PDB entry 8XP1 | electron microscopy, 4.40 A resolution (low resolution: residue-level contacts below are approximate; hydrogen-bond / salt-bridge calls are withheld) | chains Z and a of the 21 polymer chains in the assembly

== Chain Z (and a) ==
Protein: Flagellar motor switch protein FliG
Source organism: Salmonella enterica subsp. enterica serovar Typhimurium str. LT2
Notes: chain a of this document is another copy of the same molecule, construct and numbering; everything in this record applies to it too
Reference sequence: P0A1J9 (FLIG_SALTY); numbering as in UniProt (aligned over 1-331)
Chain sequence (331 residues; numbered 1 to 331; the number before each row is that of its first residue):
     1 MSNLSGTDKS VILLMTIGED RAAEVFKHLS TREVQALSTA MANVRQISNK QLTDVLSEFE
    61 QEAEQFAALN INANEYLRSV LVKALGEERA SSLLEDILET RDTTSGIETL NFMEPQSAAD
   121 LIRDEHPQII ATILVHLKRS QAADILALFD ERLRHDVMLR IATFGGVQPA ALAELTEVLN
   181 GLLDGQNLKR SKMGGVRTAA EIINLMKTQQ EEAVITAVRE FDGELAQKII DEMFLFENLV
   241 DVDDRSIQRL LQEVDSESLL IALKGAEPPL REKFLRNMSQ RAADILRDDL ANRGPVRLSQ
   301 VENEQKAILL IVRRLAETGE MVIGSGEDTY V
Not modelled in the structure: 1-3, 86-95, 324-331
From the paper describing this entry:
  - conformationally variable residues (loop rearrangement): Phe234

== How chain Z and chain a interact ==
Contacting residue pairs (58; chain Z residue first):
  Gln65(Z) - Ser48(a)
  Phe66(Z) - Gln46(a)
  Phe66(Z) - Ile47(a)
  Phe66(Z) - Ser48(a)
  Ala67(Z) - Ser48(a)
  Ala67(Z) - Asn49(a)
  Ala68(Z) - Ile47(a)
  Leu69(Z) - Ile47(a)
  Asn70(Z) - Val44(a)
  Asn70(Z) - Arg45(a)
  Asn70(Z) - Gln46(a)
  Ile71(Z) - Met15(a)
  Ala73(Z) - Met41(a)
  Tyr76(Z) - Leu14(a)
  Tyr76(Z) - Met15(a)
  Tyr76(Z) - Gly18(a)
  Tyr76(Z) - Glu19(a)
  Tyr76(Z) - Ala22(a)
  Tyr76(Z) - Met41(a)
  Leu77(Z) - Ser38(a)
  Leu77(Z) - Met41(a)
  Ser79(Z) - Glu19(a)
  Val80(Z) - Glu19(a)
  Val80(Z) - Ala22(a)
  Val80(Z) - Ala23(a)
  Val80(Z) - Phe26(a)
  Leu81(Z) - Ser38(a)
  Lys83(Z) - Glu19(a)
  Lys83(Z) - Asp20(a)
  Lys83(Z) - Ala23(a)
  Lys83(Z) - Lys27(a)
  Ala84(Z) - Ala23(a)
  Ala84(Z) - Phe26(a)
  Ile97(Z) - Ala42(a)
  Arg101(Z) - Asn43(a)
  Arg101(Z) - Arg45(a)
  Arg139(Z) - Met193(a)
  Arg139(Z) - Thr198(a)
  Arg139(Z) - Glu201(a)
  Arg139(Z) - Ile202(a)
  Arg139(Z) - Leu205(a)
  Ser140(Z) - Leu205(a)
  Ala142(Z) - Ile202(a)
  Ala143(Z) - Ile202(a)
  Ala143(Z) - Met206(a)
  Ala147(Z) - Gln210(a)
  Arg154(Z) - Val214(a)
  His155(Z) - Ala213(a)
  His155(Z) - Val214(a)
  His155(Z) - Ala217(a)
  Met158(Z) - Ala199(a)
  Met158(Z) - Ile203(a)
  Met158(Z) - Val214(a)
  Leu159(Z) - Phe221(a)
  Leu159(Z) - Leu225(a)
  Ile161(Z) - Gly194(a)
  Ala162(Z) - Gly194(a)
  Ala162(Z) - Leu225(a)
Also at the interface, not in a pair above, chain Z (37 interface residues in all): Glu64, Asp96, Leu98, Leu134, Val135, His136, Asp144, Leu146, Phe164
Also at the interface, not in a pair above, chain a (38 interface residues in all): Val34, Gln35, Lys192, Val218

== Summary ==
37 residues of chain Z and 38 residues of chain a are in contact. From the paper: conformational variability
at Phe234(Z).
Both chains are Flagellar motor switch protein FliG (Salmonella enterica subsp. enterica serovar Typhimurium
str. LT2). Entry 8XP1 (Cryo-EM structure of the protomers of the C ring in the CW state) was determined by
electron microscopy together with 8WHT, 8WIW, 8WK3, 8WK4, 8WKI, 8WKK and 11 further entries from the same
study.
